Entry 5C1Z (X-ray diffraction, 1.79 A resolution); this record covers chain A.

[Chain A]
Name: E3 ubiquitin-protein ligase parkin
Source organism: Homo sapiens
Notes: EC 6.3.2.-
UniProtKB: O60260 (PRKN2_HUMAN); numbering as in UniProt; present here: 1-83, 144-465
Chain sequence (405 residues; row label = number of the first residue in the row; note: 60 numbers in that range are skipped by the numbering (no residue carries them; nothing is unmodelled there)):
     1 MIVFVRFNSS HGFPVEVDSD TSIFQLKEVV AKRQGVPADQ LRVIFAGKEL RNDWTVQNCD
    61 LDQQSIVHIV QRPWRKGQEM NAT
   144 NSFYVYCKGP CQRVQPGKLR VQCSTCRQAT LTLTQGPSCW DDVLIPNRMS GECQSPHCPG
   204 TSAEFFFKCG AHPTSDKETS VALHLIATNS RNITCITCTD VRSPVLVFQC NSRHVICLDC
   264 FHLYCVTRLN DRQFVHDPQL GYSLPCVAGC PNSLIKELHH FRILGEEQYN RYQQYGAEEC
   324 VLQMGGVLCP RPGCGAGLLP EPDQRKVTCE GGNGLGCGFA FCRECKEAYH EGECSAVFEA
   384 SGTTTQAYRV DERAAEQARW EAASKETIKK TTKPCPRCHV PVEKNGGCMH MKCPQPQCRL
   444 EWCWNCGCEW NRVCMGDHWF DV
Not modelled in the structure: 354, 357-360, 383-390, 406-413
Bound ions: Zn2+ site 1: C150, C154, C212, H215; Zn2+ site 2: C166, C169, C196, C201; Zn2+ site 3: C238, C241, C260, C263; Zn2+ site 4: C253, H257, C289, C293; Zn2+ site 5: C332, C352, G361; Zn2+ site 6: C365, C368, H373, C377; Zn2+ site 7: C418, C421, C436, C441; Zn2+ site 8: C446, C449, C457, H461
UniProt features mapped onto this chain:
  - zinc finger: C238 to C293 (RING-type 1), N313 to C377 (IBR-type), C418 to C449 (RING-type 2)
  - region: T204 to C238 (SYT11 binding 1), H257 to C293 (SYT11 binding 2), S378 to T410 (REP)
  - active site: C431
  - binding site (Zn(2+)): C238, C241, C253, H257, C260, C263, C289, C293, C332, C337, C352, C360, C365, C368, H373, C377, C418, C421, C436, C441 and 4 more in UniProt
  - modified residue: S65 (Phosphoserine), T175 (Phosphothreonine), T217 (Phosphothreonine)
  - cross-link (Glycyl lysine isopeptide (Lys-Gly)): K349 (interchain with G-Cter in ISG15), K369 (interchain with G-Cter in ISG15)
  - natural variant: V15 (V15M: In PARK2), R33 (R33Q: In PARK2), P37 (P37L: In PARK2), R42 (R42P: In PARK2 and PARK), A46 (A46P: In PARK2), V56 (V56E: In PARK2), A82 (A82E: In PARK2), K161 (K161N: In PARK2), M192 (M192L: In PARK2; uncertain significance; M192V: In PARK2; uncertain significance), K211 (K211N: In PARK2), C212 (C212Y: In PARK2), T240 (T240M: In PARK2; T240R: In PARK2), 17 further natural variant entries in UniProt
  - mutagenesis: S65 (S65A: Loss of phosphorylation. Undergoes autoubiquitination in the presence of phosphorylated ubiquitin; S65E: Phosphomimetic mutant; still requires PINK1 for activation ...), T175 (T175A: Loss of phosphorylation. Reduced mitochondrial localization; when associated with A-217; T175E: Phosphomimetic mutant. Mostly localizes to the mitochondria; when associated with E-217), T217 (T217A: Loss of phosphorylation. Reduced mitochondrial localization; when associated with A-175; T217E: Phosphomimetic mutant. Mostly localizes to the mitochondria; when associated with E-175), C238 (C238S: Loss of mitochondrial localization), C332 (C332S: Impairs folding of IBR domain), C337 (C337A: Impairs the ability to ubiquitinate SNCAIP), C365 (C365S: Impairs protein folding), W403 (W403A: Decreased autoinhibition and increased E3 activity), C421 (C421A: Impairs the ability of self-ubiquitination and to ubiquitinate SNCAIP), G429 (G429E: Reduced self-ubiquitination), C431 (C431A: Loss of activity; C431S: Impairs the ability to ubiquitinate target proteins. No effect on translocation to mitochondria), H433 (H433N/A: Impaired activity), 1 further mutagenesis entry in UniProt
What the authors report for this chain:
  - contacts within the chain: R6-N273, N8-E310, H11-P333, R42-D262 (salt bridge), I44-L266 (hydrophobic contact), H68-D274, V70-T270 (hydrophobic contact), R75-R245 (backbone contact), K76-R245 (backbone contact), H227-E300 (hydrogen bond), R234-E404 (salt bridge), N8-Q311, H11-K369
  - disease-associated variants - R33Q, R42P, A46P: increased catalytic activity (citing earlier work)
  - conformationally variable residues (side-chain flip): H227, E300, H302
  - mutagenesis - H302A: abolished binding to pUb
  - post-translational modification sites: S65 (citing earlier work)
  - mutagenesis - S65E: increased catalytic activity
  - binding site for Zn2+: C150
  - mutagenesis - D262A, T270R, D274R: decreased catalytic activity
  - mutagenesis - L266K: unchanged catalytic activity
  - mutagenesis - D262A/L266K/D274R: abolished catalytic activity
  - mutagenesis - D262A/L266K/D274R: abolished binding to UbcH7 Ub
  - catalytic residues: C431
  - mutagenesis - L266K: decreased catalytic activity on Miro1

[Summary]
The Zn2+ site 1 is built by C150, C154, C212 and H215. UniProt lists active-site residue C431, 24 Zn2+-binding
residues and 13 mutagenesis sites. From the paper: the catalytic residue C431; R33Q, R42P and A46P, among
others, increase catalytic activity; 10 substitutions were tested in all.
Chain A is E3 ubiquitin-protein ligase parkin (Homo sapiens); the structure, Parkin (UblR0RBR), was determined
by X-ray diffraction, deposited together with 5C23.
